Entry 8X5D (electron microscopy, 3.10 A resolution); this record covers chains O and H of the 13 polymer chains in the assembly.

[Chain O]
Molecule: 184-nt RNA strand
From: Mycobacterium tuberculosis
Sequence (184 nucleotides; each row starts with the number of its first residue; numbers below 1 keep their minus sign (G-27 is residue -27)):
   -27 GUCGUCAGAC CCAAAACCCC GAGAGGGGAC GGAAACUUAA AACCGUGUUG CACUGCAACC
    33 CGGAAUUCUU GCACGUCGUC AGACCCAAAA CCCCGAGAGG GGACGGAAAC UUAAAACCGU
    93 GUUGCACUGC AACCCGGAAU UCUUGCACGU CGUCAGACCC AAAACCCCGA GAGGGGACGG
   153 AAAC
Not modelled in the structure: -27 to 3, 51-156

[Chain H]
Protein: CRISPR system Cms endoribonuclease Csm3
From: Mycobacterium tuberculosis
UniProtKB: A0A045JG98 (A0A045JG98_MYCTX); residues 1-236 here = UniProt positions 1-236
Chain sequence (239 residues; numbered -2 to 236; the number before each row is that of its first residue; numbers below 1 keep their minus sign (Met-2 is residue -2)):
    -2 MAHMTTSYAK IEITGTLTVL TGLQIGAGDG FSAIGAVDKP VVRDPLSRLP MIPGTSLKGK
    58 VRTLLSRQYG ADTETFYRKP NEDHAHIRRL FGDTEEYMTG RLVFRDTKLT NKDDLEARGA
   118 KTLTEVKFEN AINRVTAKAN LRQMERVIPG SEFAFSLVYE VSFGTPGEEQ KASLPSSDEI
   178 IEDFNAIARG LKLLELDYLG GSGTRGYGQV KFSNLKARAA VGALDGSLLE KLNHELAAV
Not modelled in the structure: -2 to 1
Construct notes: initiating methionine (-2); expression tag (-1 to 0)

[How chain O and chain H interact]
Contacting residue pairs - 45 pairs, chain O then chain H:
  A11(O) - Asp90(H)  hydrogen bond to the sugar
  A11(O) - Thr91(H)  base contact
  A11(O) - Met95(H)  hydrogen bond to the sugar
  A12(O) - Arg59(H)  hydrogen bond to the phosphate
  A12(O) - Pro77(H)  sugar contact
  A12(O) - Phe88(H)  sugar contact
  A12(O) - Gly89(H)  sugar contact
  A12(O) - Thr91(H)  sugar contact
  A12(O) - Gly97(H)  phosphate contact
  A13(O) - Lys55(H)  salt bridge to the phosphate
  A13(O) - Arg59(H)  salt bridge to the phosphate
  A14(O) - Thr52(H)  sugar contact
  A14(O) - Ser53(H)  phosphate contact
  A14(O) - Gly56(H)  phosphate contact
  A14(O) - Lys57(H)  hydrogen bond to the base
  A14(O) - Thr60(H)  base contact
  A14(O) - Arg64(H)  base contact
  A14(O) - Gly197(H)  base contact
  C15(O) - Gly23(H)  sugar contact
  C15(O) - Gly25(H)  base contact
  C15(O) - Thr52(H)  phosphate contact
  C15(O) - Ser53(H)  phosphate contact
  C16(O) - Gly23(H)  phosphate contact
  C16(O) - Lys36(H)  salt bridge to the phosphate
  C16(O) - Gly197(H)  phosphate contact
  C16(O) - Gly198(H)  phosphate contact
  G17(O) - Tyr195(H)  hydrogen bond to the phosphate
  G17(O) - Gly198(H)  phosphate contact
  G17(O) - Ser199(H)  hydrogen bond to the phosphate
  U18(O) - Thr201(H)  hydrogen bond to the phosphate
  U18(O) - Arg202(H)  salt bridge to the phosphate
  G19(O) - Asn127(H)  hydrogen bond to the sugar
  G19(O) - Arg139(H)  hydrogen bond to the sugar
  G19(O) - Arg202(H)  salt bridge to the phosphate
  U20(O) - Asn127(H)  sugar contact
  U20(O) - Ala128(H)  phosphate contact
  U20(O) - Ile129(H)  hydrogen bond to the phosphate
  U21(O) - Phe125(H)  base contact
  U21(O) - Glu126(H)  phosphate contact
  U21(O) - Asn127(H)  hydrogen bond to the phosphate
  U21(O) - Leu138(H)  base contact
  G22(O) - Asn127(H)  sugar contact
  G22(O) - Ile129(H)  sugar contact
  G22(O) - Ala134(H)  base contact
  G22(O) - Ala136(H)  base contact
Also at the interface, not in a pair above, chain H (39 interface residues in all): Gln21, Ile22, Ala24, Thr96, Lys135, Gly200

[In short]
12 residues of chain O face 39 of chain H across their interface; the contacts include 11 hydrogen bonds and 5
salt bridges. Polar pairs include A14(O)-Lys57(H), A11(O)-Asp90(H) and A11(O)-Met95(H).
Here chain O is a 184-nt RNA strand and chain H is CRISPR system Cms endoribonuclease Csm3, both from
Mycobacterium tuberculosis. Entry 8X5D (The cryo-EM structure of the Mycobacterium tuberculosis CRISPR-Csm
complex) was determined by electron microscopy, deposited together with 8WFX.
